Entry 9QQN (X-ray diffraction, 2.55 A resolution); this record covers chains C and D of the 4 polymer chains in the assembly.

Chain C:
Protein: Chains: C
Source organism: Mus musculus
Amino-acid sequence (217 residues; row label = number of the first residue in the row; numbers below 1 keep their minus sign (Glu-2 is residue -2)):
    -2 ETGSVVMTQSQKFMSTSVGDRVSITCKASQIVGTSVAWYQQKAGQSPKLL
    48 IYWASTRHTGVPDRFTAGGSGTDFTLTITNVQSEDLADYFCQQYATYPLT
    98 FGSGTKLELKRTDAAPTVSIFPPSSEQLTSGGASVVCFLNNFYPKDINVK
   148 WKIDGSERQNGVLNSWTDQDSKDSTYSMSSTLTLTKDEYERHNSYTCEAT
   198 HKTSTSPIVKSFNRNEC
Disordered / not traced: -2 to 0, 212-214
Cystine bridges: Cys23-Cys88, Cys134-Cys194

Chain D:
Protein: Chains: D
Source organism: Mus musculus
Amino-acid sequence (242 residues; row label = number of the first residue in the row; numbers below 1 keep their minus sign (Glu-2 is residue -2)):
    -2 ETGQIQLVQSVETGGGLVRPGNSLKLSCVTSGFTFSNYQMHWLRQPPGKR
    48 LEWIAVITVKSDNYGANYVESVKGRFAISRDDSKSSVYLEMNRLREEDTA
    98 TYFCSRSGIYDGYYAYAMDYWGQGTSVTVSSATTKGPSVYPLAPGSAAQT
   148 NSMVTLGCLVKGYFPEPVTVTWNSGSLSSGVHTFPAVLQSDLYTLSSSVT
   198 VPSSTWPSQTVTCNVAHPASSTKVDKKIVPRDCGTKHHHHHH
Disordered / not traced: -2, 145-148, 229-239
Cystine bridges: Cys25-Cys101, Cys155-Cys210

Interface between chain C and chain D:
Contacting residue pairs (65; chain C residue first):
  Met4(C) with Arg47(D), hydrogen bond (backbone-side chain)
  Tyr36(C) with Ala114(D); Met115(D), hydrogen bond (side chain-backbone); Trp118(D), hydrophobic
  Gln38(C) with Gln42(D), hydrogen bond
  Gly41(C) with Phe100(D)
  Gln42(C) with Phe100(D)
  Ser43(C) with Phe100(D); Trp118(D); Gly119(D), hydrogen bond (side chain-backbone)
  Pro44(C) with Trp118(D)
  Leu46(C) with Tyr107(D), hydrophobic; Met115(D); Asp116(D)
  Tyr49(C) with Tyr107(D), hydrophobic
  Trp50(C) with Tyr107(D), hydrogen bond (side chain-backbone); Asp108(D)
  Thr53(C) with Asp108(D), hydrogen bond
  Gln89(C) with Tyr113(D), hydrogen bond (side chain-backbone)
  Tyr91(C) with Ala112(D), hydrophobic
  Tyr94(C) with Asn64(D); Tyr113(D)
  Pro95(C) with Trp50(D), hydrophobic; Val66(D), hydrophobic
  Leu96(C) with Trp50(D); Tyr113(D), hydrophobic; Met115(D), hydrophobic
  Phe98(C) with Leu40(D), hydrophobic; Arg47(D), hydrogen bond (backbone-side chain); Leu48(D)
  Gly99(C) with Arg47(D)
  Ser100(C) with Arg47(D)
  Phe118(C) with Leu139(D); Ala140(D); Thr152(D); Leu153(D), hydrophobic; Gly154(D)
  Pro119(C) with Ala140(D); Arg228(D)
  Pro120(C) with Arg228(D), hydrogen bond (backbone-side chain)
  Ser121(C) with Pro138(D)
  Glu123(C) with Val136(D); Tyr137(D); Pro138(D); Lys223(D), salt bridge
  Gln124(C) with Tyr137(D)
  Ser127(C) with Tyr137(D), hydrogen bond
  Val133(C) with Leu156(D), hydrophobic
  Phe135(C) with Phe181(D), hydrophobic; Ser193(D); Ser194(D); Ser195(D)
  Asn137(C) with His179(D); Phe181(D); Ser195(D), hydrogen bond
  Asn138(C) with His179(D), hydrogen bond
  Leu160(C) with Gln186(D)
  Ser162(C) with Phe181(D); Pro182(D), hydrogen bond (side chain-backbone)
  Trp163(C) with Pro182(D)
  Ser174(C) with His179(D); Phe181(D)
  Met175(C) with Phe181(D)
  Ser176(C) with Phe181(D); Ser193(D), hydrogen bond
Interface residues without a listed pair, chain C (45 interface residues in all): Val3, Ala34, His55, Phe87, Ser116, Ser131, Asn161, Thr164, Thr178
Interface residues without a listed pair, chain D (43 interface residues in all): His38, Tyr110, Gln120, Pro141, Gly142, Lys158, Thr180, Val184

In short:
45 residues of chain C and 43 residues of chain D are in contact, with 14 hydrogen bonds and 1 salt bridge.
Among the polar pairs are Glu123(C)-Lys223(D), Met4(C)-Arg47(D) and Tyr36(C)-Met115(D).
Chain C is Chains: C and chain D is Chains: D, both from Mus musculus; the structure, Junin virus GP1-GP2
heterodimer in complex with Fab of JUN1, was determined by X-ray diffraction (same publication as 9GHI and
9GHJ).
